7OGN - chains B and F of the 6 polymer chains in the assembly; structure by X-ray diffraction, 2.20 A resolution.

Chain B:
Protein: Tubulin beta-2B chain
From: Bos taurus
UniProtKB: Q6B856 (TBB2B_BOVIN); the author numbering skips numbers that UniProt does not, so the offset changes along the chain: 1-42 = UniProt 1-42; 45-360 = UniProt 43-358; 369-455 = UniProt 359-445
Sequence (445 residues; numbered 1 to 455; 10 numbers in that range are skipped by the numbering (no residue carries them; nothing is unmodelled there); the number before each row is that of its first residue):
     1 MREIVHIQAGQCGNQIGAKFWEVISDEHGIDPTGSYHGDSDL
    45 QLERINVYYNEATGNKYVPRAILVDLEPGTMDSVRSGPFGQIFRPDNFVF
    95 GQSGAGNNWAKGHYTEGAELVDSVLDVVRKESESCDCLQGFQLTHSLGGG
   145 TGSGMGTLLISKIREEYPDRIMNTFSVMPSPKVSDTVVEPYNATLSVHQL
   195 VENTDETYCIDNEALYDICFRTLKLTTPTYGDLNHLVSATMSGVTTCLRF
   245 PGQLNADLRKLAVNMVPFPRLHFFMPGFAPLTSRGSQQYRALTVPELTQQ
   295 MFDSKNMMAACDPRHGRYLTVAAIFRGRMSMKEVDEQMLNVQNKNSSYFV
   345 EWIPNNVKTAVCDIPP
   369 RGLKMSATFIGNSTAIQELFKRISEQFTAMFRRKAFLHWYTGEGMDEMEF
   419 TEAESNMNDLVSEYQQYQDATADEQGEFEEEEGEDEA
Disordered / not traced: 57, 277-282, 439-455
Ion coordination: Mg2+: Gln-11 (together with GDP); Ca2+ near Glu-113 (its only coordinating residue here)
Residues lining bound ligands:
  - GDP (guanosine-5'-diphosphate): Gly-10, Gln-11, Cys-12, Gln-15, Ile-16, Asp-69, Ala-99, Asn-101, Ser-140, Gly-142, Gly-143, Gly-144, Thr-145, Gly-146, Ser-147, Val-171, Pro-173, Val-177, Asp-179, Glu-183, Asn-206, Leu-209, Tyr-224, Leu-227, Asn-228
  - Mebendazole (V95; methyl N-(6-benzoyl-1H-benzimidazol-2-yl)carbamate): Tyr-52, Gln-136, Asn-167, Phe-169, Glu-200, Tyr-202, Val-238, Thr-239, Cys-241, Leu-242, Leu-248, Leu-252, Leu-255, Met-259, Ala-316, Ala-317, Ile-318, Lys-352, Thr-353, Ala-354, Ile-378
Curated features (UniProtKB/Swiss-Prot):
  - motif: Met-1 to Ile-4 (MREI motif)
  - binding site (GTP): Gln-11, Glu-71, Ser-140, Gly-144, Thr-145, Gly-146, Asn-206, Asn-228
  - binding site (Mg(2+)): Glu-71
  - modified residue: Ser-40 (Phosphoserine), Thr-57 (Phosphothreonine), Lys-60 (N6-acetyllysine), Ser-174 (Phosphoserine), Thr-287 (Phosphothreonine), Thr-292 (Phosphothreonine), Arg-320 (Omega-N-methylarginine), Glu-448 (5-glutamyl polyglutamate)
  - cross-link (Glycyl lysine isopeptide (Lys-Gly)): Lys-60 (interchain with G-Cter in ubiquitin), Lys-326 (interchain with G-Cter in ubiquitin)
What the authors report for this chain:
  - binding site for Mebendazole: Asn-167, Glu-200, Leu-248, Leu-255, Ala-316, Ala-354

Chain F:
Protein: Tubulin-Tyrosine Ligase
From: Gallus gallus
UniProtKB: E1BQ43 (E1BQ43_CHICK); numbering as in UniProt (aligned over 1-378)
Sequence (384 residues; row label = number of the first residue in the row):
     1 MYTFVVRDENSSVYAEVSRLLLATGQWKRLRKDNPRFNLMLGERNRLPFG
    51 RLGHEPGLVQLVNYYRGADKLCRKASLVKLIKTSPELSESCTWFPESYVI
   101 YPTNLKTPVAPAQNGIRHLINNTRTDEREVFLAAYNRRREGREGNVWIAK
   151 SSAGAKGEGILISSEASELLDFIDEQGQVHVIQKYLEKPLLLEPGHRKFD
   201 IRSWVLVDHLYNIYLYREGVLRTSSEPYNSANFQDKTCHLTNHCIQKEYS
   251 KNYGRYEEGNEMFFEEFNQYLMDALNTTLENSILLQIKHIIRSCLMCIEP
   301 AISTKHLHYQSFQLFGFDFMVDEELKVWLIEVNGAPACAQKLYAELCQGI
   351 VDVAISSVFPLADTGQKTSQPTSIFIKLHHHHHH
Disordered / not traced: 103-125, 140-141, 152-158, 175-178, 232-233, 249-251, 363-372, 381-384
Differences from the reference sequence: expression tag (379-384)
Ion coordination: Mg2+: Glu-331, Asn-333 (together with AMP-PCP)
Residues lining bound ligands: AMP-PCP (ACP; phosphomethylphosphonic acid adenylate ester): Lys-74, Pro-95, Ile-148, Lys-150, Ile-160, Gln-183, Lys-184, Tyr-185, Leu-186, Lys-198, Asp-200, Arg-202, Arg-222, His-239, Leu-240, Thr-241, Asn-242, Asp-318, Met-320, Ile-330, Glu-331, Asn-333

How chain B and chain F interact:
Contacting residue pairs (13):
  Arg-311(B) / Arg-31(F)
  Leu-333(B) / Arg-36(F)
  Leu-333(B) / Pro-56(F)
  Leu-333(B) / Gly-57(F)
  Gln-336(B) / Arg-36(F)
  Asn-337(B) / Met-1(F)  hydrogen bond (side chain-backbone)
  Asn-337(B) / Thr-3(F)
  Ser-340(B) / Lys-28(F)
  Ser-340(B) / Leu-30(F)
  Glu-345(B) / Arg-31(F)  salt bridge
  Glu-345(B) / Asp-33(F)
  Glu-345(B) / Asn-34(F)  hydrogen bond
  Asn-349(B) / Glu-55(F)
Other interface residues (no listed pair), chain B (8 interface residues in all): Ser-341
Other interface residues (no listed pair), chain F (13 interface residues in all): Asn-38, Leu-58

Summary:
8 residues of chain B and 13 residues of chain F are in contact; the contacts include 2 hydrogen bonds and 1
salt bridge. Among the polar pairs are Glu-345(B)/Arg-31(F), Asn-337(B)/Met-1(F) and Glu-345(B)/Asn-34(F).
Ligands of chain B: GDP and Mebendazole. The paper reports a binding site for Mebendazole at Asn-167(B),
Glu-200(B) and Leu-248(B) among others.
Here chain B is Tubulin beta-2B chain (Bos taurus) and chain F is Tubulin-Tyrosine Ligase (Gallus gallus).
Entry 7OGN (Crystal structure of T2R-TTL -mebendazole complex) was determined by X-ray diffraction together
with 7ODN from the same study.
